4GW0 - chain A; structure by X-ray diffraction, 2.45 A resolution.

[Chain A]
Molecule: Arginine kinase
Source organism: Limulus polyphemus
Notes: EC 2.7.3.3
UniProtKB: P51541 (KARG_LIMPO); residues 1-357 here = UniProt positions 1-357
Amino-acid sequence (357 residues; numbered 1 to 357; the number before each row is that of its first residue):
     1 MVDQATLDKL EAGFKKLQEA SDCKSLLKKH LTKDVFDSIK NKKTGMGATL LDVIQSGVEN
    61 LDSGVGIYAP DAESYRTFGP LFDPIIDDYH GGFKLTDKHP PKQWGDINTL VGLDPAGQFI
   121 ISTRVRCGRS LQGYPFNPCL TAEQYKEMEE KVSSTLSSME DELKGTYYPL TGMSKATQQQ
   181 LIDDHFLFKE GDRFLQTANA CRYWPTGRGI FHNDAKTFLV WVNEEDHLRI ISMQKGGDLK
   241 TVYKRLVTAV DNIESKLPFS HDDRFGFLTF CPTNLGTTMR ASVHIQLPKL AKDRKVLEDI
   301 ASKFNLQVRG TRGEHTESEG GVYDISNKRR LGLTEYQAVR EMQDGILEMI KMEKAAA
Not modelled in the structure: 1
Differences from the reference sequence: engineered mutation Q103 (Glu in P51541), G112 (Asp in P51541), A116 (Gly in P51541)
Curated features (UniProtKB/Swiss-Prot):
  - binding site (substrate): G64 to Y68, E225, C271, E314
  - binding site (ATP): S122 to R126, H185, R229, R280 to H284, R309 to E314
Ligand contacts:
  - ADP (adenosine-5'-diphosphate): S122, T123, R124, R126, I182, H185, W221, R229, M233, R280, S282, V283, H284, R309, T311, R312, G313, E314, D324
  - N5-iminoethyl-L-ornithine (ILO): S63, G64, V65, G66, Y68, F194, E225, C271, T273, N274, R309, E314, H315

[Summary]
Chain A binds ADP and N5-iminoethyl-L-ornithine. From UniProt: 8 substrate-binding residues and 18 ATP-binding
residues.
Chain A is Arginine kinase (Limulus polyphemus); the structure, Crystal structure of arginine kinase in
complex with imino-L-ornithine, MgADP, and nitrate, was determined by X-ray diffraction (same publication as
4GVY, 4GVZ and 4GW2).
